Entry 2V2A (X-ray diffraction, 1.75 A resolution); this record covers chain A.

Chain A:
Molecule: Rhamnulose-1-phosphate aldolase
From: Escherichia coli
Notes: EC 4.1.2.19
UniProt: P32169 (RHAD_ECOLI); numbering as in UniProt (aligned over 1-274)
Chain sequence (274 residues; numbered 1 to 274; the number before each row is that of its first residue):
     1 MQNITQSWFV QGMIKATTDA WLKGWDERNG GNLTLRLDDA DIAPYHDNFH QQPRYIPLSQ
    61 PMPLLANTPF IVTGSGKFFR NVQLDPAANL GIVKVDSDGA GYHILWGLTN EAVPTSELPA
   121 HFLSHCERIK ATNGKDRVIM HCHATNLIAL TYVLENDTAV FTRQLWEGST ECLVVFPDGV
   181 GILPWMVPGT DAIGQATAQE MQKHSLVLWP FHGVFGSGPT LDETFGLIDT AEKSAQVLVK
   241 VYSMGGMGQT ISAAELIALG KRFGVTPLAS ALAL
Construct notes: engineered mutation A192 (Glu in P32169), G248 (Lys in P32169), A253 (Arg in P32169), A254 (Glu in P32169)
Bound ions: Zn2+: H141, H143, H212 (together with 1,3-dihydroxyacetonephosphate)
Residues lining bound ligands: 1,3-dihydroxyacetonephosphate (13P): N29, G30, G31, N32, G74, S75, G76, K77, T115, S116, E117, H141, H143, P188, W209, H212
UniProt features mapped onto this chain:
  - active site: E117
  - binding site (Zn(2+)): H141, H143, H212
  - mutagenesis: R28 (R28A/S: Severe loss of enzymatic activity), N29 (N29A: Severe loss of enzymatic activity), E117 (E117Q: Loss of enzymatic activity), E171 (E171S/A/Q: Loss of enzymatic activity)

Summary:
Ligands of chain A: 1,3-dihydroxyacetonephosphate. The Zn2+ site is built by H141, H143 and H212. Curated
annotation (UniProt) lists active-site residue E117, 3 Zn2+-binding residues and 4 mutagenesis sites.
Chain A is Rhamnulose-1-phosphate aldolase (Escherichia coli); the structure, L-rhamnulose-1-phosphate
aldolase from escherichia coli (mutant E192A- K248G-R253A-E254A), was determined by X-ray diffraction,
deposited together with 2V29 and 2V2B.
